PDB entry 8UB8 | electron microscopy, 3.28 A resolution | chains F and I of the 9 polymer chains in the assembly

[Chain F]
Molecule: Avd
Source organism: Bordetella phage BPP-1
Reference sequence: chimeric construct of Q775D7, Q9FA38: residues 1-124 from Q775D7 (Q775D7_BPBPP) positions 1-124 (same numbers); residues 125-290 from Q9FA38 positions 5-170 (UniProt number = residue number - 120)
Sequence (290 residues; row label = number of the first residue in the row):
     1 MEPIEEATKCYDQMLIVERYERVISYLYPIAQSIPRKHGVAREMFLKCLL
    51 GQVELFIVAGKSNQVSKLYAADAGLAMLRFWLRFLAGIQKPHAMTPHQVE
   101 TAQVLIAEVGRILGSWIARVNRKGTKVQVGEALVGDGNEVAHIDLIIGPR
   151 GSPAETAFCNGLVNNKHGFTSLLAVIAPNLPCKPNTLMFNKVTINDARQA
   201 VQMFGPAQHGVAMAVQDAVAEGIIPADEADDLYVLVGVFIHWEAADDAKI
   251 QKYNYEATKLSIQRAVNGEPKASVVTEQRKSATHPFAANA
Not modelled in the structure: 1-12, 124-290

[Chain I]
Molecule: Diversity-generating retroelement (DGR) RNA Sp
Sequence (140 nucleotides; each row starts with the number of its first residue):
     1 CAUGGCUCUGCCAACGCUACGGCUUGGCGGGCUGGCCUUUCCUCAAUAGG
    51 UGGUCAGCCGGUUCUGUCCUGCUUCGGCGAACACGUUACACGGUUCGGCA
   101 AAACGUCGAUUACUGAAAAUGGAAAGGCGGGGCCGACUUC
Not modelled in the structure: 1-2, 34-46, 82-89, 140

[How chain F and chain I interact]
Pairs across the interface - 11 pairs, chain F then chain I:
  Gln-32(F) / G4(I)  hydrogen bond to the base
  Arg-36(F) / G5(I)  phosphate contact
  Arg-36(F) / U25(I)  salt bridge to the phosphate
  Arg-36(F) / G26(I)  salt bridge to the phosphate
  Lys-37(F) / C15(I)  hydrogen bond to the base
  Lys-37(F) / U25(I)  phosphate contact
  Lys-37(F) / G26(I)  phosphate contact
  Arg-42(F) / G4(I)  hydrogen bond to the base
  Leu-46(F) / G4(I)  base contact
  Gln-89(F) / C15(I)  base contact
  Lys-90(F) / C15(I)  sugar contact
Also at the interface, not in a pair above, chain F (10 interface residues in all): Ala-31, Ser-33, Ile-34

[In short]
The interface between chain F and chain I involves 10 residues on one side and 5 on the other, with 3 hydrogen
bonds and 2 salt bridges. Polar contacts include Gln-32(F)/G4(I), Lys-37(F)/C15(I) and Arg-42(F)/G4(I).
Here chain F is Avd (Bordetella phage BPP-1) and chain I is Diversity-generating retroelement (DGR) RNA Sp.
Entry 8UB8 (Diversity-generating retroelement (DGR) ribonucleoprotein reverse transcriptase - Pre-active State
1a) was determined by electron microscopy together with 8UB7, 8UB9, 8UBA, 8UBB, 8UBC, 8UBD, 8UBE and 8UBF from
the same study.
